PDB entry 6IHK | X-ray diffraction, 2.23 A resolution | chain B

# Chain B
Molecule: AMP-binding domain protein
Source organism: Ruegeria lacuscaerulensis (strain DSM 11314 / KCTC 2953 / ITI-1157)
UniProt: D0CPY8 (D0CPY8_RUELI); residue numbers follow UniProt; this construct covers 1-539
Sequence (539 residues; numbered 1 to 539; the number before each row is that of its first residue):
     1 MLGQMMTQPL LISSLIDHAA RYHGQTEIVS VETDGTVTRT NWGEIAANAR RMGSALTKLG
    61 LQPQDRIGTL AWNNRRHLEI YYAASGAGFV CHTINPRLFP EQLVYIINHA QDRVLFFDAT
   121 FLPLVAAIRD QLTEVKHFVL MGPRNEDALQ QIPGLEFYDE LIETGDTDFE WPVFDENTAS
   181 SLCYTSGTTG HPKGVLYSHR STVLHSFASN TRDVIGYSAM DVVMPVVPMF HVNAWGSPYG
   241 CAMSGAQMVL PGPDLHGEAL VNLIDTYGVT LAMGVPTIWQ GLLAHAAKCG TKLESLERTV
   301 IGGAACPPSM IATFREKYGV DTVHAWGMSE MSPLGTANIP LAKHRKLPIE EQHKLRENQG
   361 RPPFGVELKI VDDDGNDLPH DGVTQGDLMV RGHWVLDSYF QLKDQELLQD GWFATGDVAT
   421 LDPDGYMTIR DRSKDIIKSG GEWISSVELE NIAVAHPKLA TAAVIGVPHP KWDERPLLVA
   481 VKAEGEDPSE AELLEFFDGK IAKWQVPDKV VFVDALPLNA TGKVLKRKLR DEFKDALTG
Disordered / not traced: 187-189, 537-539
Ligand contacts: ADP (adenosine-5'-diphosphate): T185, H231, G302, G303, A304, A305, H324, A325, W326, G327, M328, S329, E330, Q359, T415, D417, I429, R432, K523
From the paper describing this entry:
  - binding site for ADP: K523
  - mutagenesis - H231A, W235A, G302P, G303P, W326A, P333A, R432A, K434A, D435A, K438A, G440P, G441P, E442A, W443A, E474A, K523A, K523E, K523R, K526A: decreased catalytic activity
  - mutagenesis - H231A, R432A: decreased binding to ATP
  - mutagenesis - H231A, K434A, D435A, K526A: unchanged binding to CoA
  - mutagenesis - K438A, G440P, G441P, E442A, W443A, E474A: decreased binding to CoA

# Overview
Ligands of chain B: ADP. From the paper: a binding site for ADP at K523; H231A, W235A and G302P, among others,
reduce catalytic activity; 19 substitutions were tested in all.
Chain B is AMP-binding domain protein (Ruegeria lacuscaerulensis (strain DSM 11314 / KCTC 2953 / ITI-1157));
the structure, Structure of MMPA CoA ligase in complex with ADP, was determined by X-ray diffraction,
deposited together with 6IJB and 6IJC.
